PDB entry 8EOF | electron microscopy, 3.30 A resolution | chains G and N of the 9 polymer chains in the assembly

== Chain G ==
Name: Transcription termination/antitermination protein NusG
Organism: Bacillus subtilis subsp. subtilis str. 168
Reference sequence: Q06795 (NUSG_BACSU); numbering as in UniProt (aligned over 1-177)
Chain sequence (177 residues; row label = number of the first residue in the row):
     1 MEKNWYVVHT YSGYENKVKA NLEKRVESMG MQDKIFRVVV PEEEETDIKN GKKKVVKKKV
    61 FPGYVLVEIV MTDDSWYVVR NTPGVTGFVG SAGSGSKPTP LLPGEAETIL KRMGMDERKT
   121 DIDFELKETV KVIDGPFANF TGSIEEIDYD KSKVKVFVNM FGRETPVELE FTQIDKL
Disordered / not traced: 1-2, 113-177

== Chain N ==
Molecule: 40-nt DNA strand
Sequence (40 nucleotides; numbered 1 to 40; the number before each row is that of its first residue):
     1 GGGCGCATGC TGCTCTTCAA AGCCATCACG GCGACTGCCG
Disordered / not traced: 1-2, 25-27

== How chain G and chain N interact ==
Pairs across the interface - 6 pairs, chain G then chain N:
  Tyr11(G) - DT17(N)  phosphate contact
  Tyr11(G) - DA19(N)  hydrogen bond to the phosphate
  Ser12(G) - DT16(N)  phosphate contact
  Ser12(G) - DT17(N)  phosphate contact
  Arg80(G) - DA19(N)  hydrogen bond to the base
  Thr86(G) - DC18(N)  sugar contact

== Overview ==
The chain G/chain N interface involves 4 residues from each chain; the contacts include 2 hydrogen bonds.
Among the polar pairs are Arg80(G)-DA19(N) and Tyr11(G)-DA19(N).
Here chain G is Transcription termination/antitermination protein NusG (Bacillus subtilis subsp. subtilis str.
168) and chain N is a 40-nt DNA strand. Entry 8EOF (Mycobacterium tuberculosis transcription elongation
complex with Bacillus subtilis NusG (EC_PG)) was determined by electron microscopy, deposited together with
8EHQ, 8EJ3, 8EOE, 8EOS, 8EOT and 8EXY.
